Entry 5EI6 (X-ray diffraction, 2.01 A resolution); this record covers chain A.

== Chain A ==
Protein: Dual specificity protein kinase TTK
Source organism: Homo sapiens
Notes: EC 2.7.12.1
Reference sequence: P33981 (TTK_HUMAN); numbering as in UniProt (aligned over 519-808)
Amino-acid sequence (313 residues; each row starts with the number of its first residue):
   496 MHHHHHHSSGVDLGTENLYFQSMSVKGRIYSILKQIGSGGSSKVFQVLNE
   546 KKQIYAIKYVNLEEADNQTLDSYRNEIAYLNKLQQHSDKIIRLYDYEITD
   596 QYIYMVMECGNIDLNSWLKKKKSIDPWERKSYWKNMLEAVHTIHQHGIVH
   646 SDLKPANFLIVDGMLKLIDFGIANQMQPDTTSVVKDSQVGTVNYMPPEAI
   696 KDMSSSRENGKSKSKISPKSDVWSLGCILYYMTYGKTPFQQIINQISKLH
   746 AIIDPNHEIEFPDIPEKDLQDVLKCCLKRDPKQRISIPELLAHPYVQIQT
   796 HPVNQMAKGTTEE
Unresolved in the structure: 496-515, 675-679, 699-708, 795-808
Construct notes: initiating methionine (496); expression tag (497-518)
Ligand contacts: 5OQ (N-(2,4-dimethoxyphenyl)-5-(1-methylpyrazol-4-yl)isoquinolin-3-amine): Lys529, Ile531, Gly532, Val539, Gln541, Ala551, Ile586, Met602, Glu603, Cys604, Gly605, Asn606, Ile607, Asp608, Ser611, Ala651, Leu654, Ile663, Met671, Gln672, Pro673
Reported in the primary citation:
  - binding site for 5OQ: Lys529, Ile531, Gln541, Cys604 (proposed by the authors, not directly observed)
  - specificity-determining residues: Cys604 (proposed by the authors, not directly observed)

== In short ==
Ligands of chain A: compound 5OQ. The paper reports a binding site for 5OQ at Lys529, Ile531 and Gln541 among
others; the specificity determinant Cys604.
Chain A is Dual specificity protein kinase TTK (Homo sapiens); the structure, Rapid Discovery of
Pyrido[3,4-d]pyrimidine Inhibitors of Monopolar Spindle kinase 1 (MPS1) Using a Structure-Based Hydridization
Approach, was determined by X-ray diffraction, deposited together with 5EH0, 5EHY, 5EI2 and 5EI8.
